7F1O - chains A and E of the 5 polymer chains in the assembly; structure by electron microscopy, 3.13 A resolution.

Chain A:
Name: Guanine nucleotide-binding protein G(s) subunit alpha isoforms short, Isoform Gnas-2 of Guanine nucleotide-binding protein G(s) subunit alpha isoforms short
Source organism: Homo sapiens
UniProtKB: P63092 (GNAS2_HUMAN); the construct has insertions or renumbered stretches relative to UniProt, so the offset changes along the chain: 6-64 = UniProt 6-64; 204-254 = UniProt 190-240; 265-394 = UniProt 251-380
Chain sequence (248 residues; each row starts with the number of its first residue; note: 141 numbers in that range are skipped by the numbering (no residue carries them; nothing is unmodelled there)):
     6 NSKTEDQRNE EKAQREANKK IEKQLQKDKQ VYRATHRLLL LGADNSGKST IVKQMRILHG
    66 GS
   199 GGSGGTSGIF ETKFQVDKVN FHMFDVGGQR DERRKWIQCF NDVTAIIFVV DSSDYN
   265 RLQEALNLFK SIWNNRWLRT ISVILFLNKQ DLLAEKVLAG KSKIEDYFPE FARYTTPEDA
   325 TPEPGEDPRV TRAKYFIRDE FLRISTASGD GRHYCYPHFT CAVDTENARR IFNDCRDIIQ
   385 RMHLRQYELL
Disordered / not traced: 6-11, 199-205
Construct notes: engineered mutation Asp49 (Gly in P63092), Asn50 (Glu in P63092), Asp249 (Ala235 in P63092), Asp252 (Ser238 in P63092), Ala372 (Ile358 in P63092), Ile375 (Val361 in P63092); linker (65-67, 199-203)
Metal / ion sites: Mg2+: Ser54 (together with GDP)
Ligand contacts: GDP (guanosine-5'-diphosphate): Asp49, Asn50, Ser51, Gly52, Lys53, Ser54, Thr55, Asn292, Lys293, Asp295, Leu296, Cys365, Ala366
From the paper describing this entry:
  - Mg2+ coordination: Asp223
  - conformationally variable residues (loop rearrangement, side-chain flip): Gln59, His64, Phe212, Phe219, Val367, Phe376
  - binding site for GDP: Lys293
  - mutagenesis - Q59L, V367A: increased catalytic activity
  - mutagenesis - Q59A, T369A: unchanged catalytic activity
  - mutagenesis - Q59L, V367A: increased catalytic activity with D(1A) dopamine receptor
  - mutagenesis - Q59A, T369A: unchanged catalytic activity with D(1A) dopamine receptor
  - mutagenesis - N23A/I26A/E27A/L30A: abolished binding to D(1A) dopamine receptor
  - mutagenesis - Y37F: unchanged binding to D(1A) dopamine receptor

Chain E:
Name: Nanobody 35
Source organism: synthetic construct
Notes: antibody fragment or engineered binder
Chain sequence (160 residues; numbered -21 to 138; the number before each row is that of its first residue; numbers below 1 keep their minus sign (Met-21 is residue -21)):
   -21 MKYLLPTAAA GLLLLAAQPA MAQVQLQESG GGLVQPGGSL RLSCAASGFT FSNYKMNWVR
    39 QAPGKGLEWV SDISQSGASI SYTGSVKGRF TISRDNAKNT LYLQMNSLKP EDTAVYYCAR
    99 CPAPFTRDCF DVTSTTYAYR GQGTQVTVSS HHHHHHEPEA
Disordered / not traced: -21 to 0, 129-138
Cystine bridges: Cys22-Cys96, Cys99-Cys107

How chain A and chain E interact:
Contacting residue pairs (21; chain A residue first):
  Arg228(A) - Thr114(E)  hydrogen bond
  Asp229(A) - Thr111(E)  hydrogen bond
  Asp229(A) - Ser112(E)  hydrogen bond (side chain-backbone)
  Asp229(A) - Thr113(E)  hydrogen bond (side chain-backbone)
  Glu230(A) - Thr111(E)
  Glu230(A) - Thr114(E)
  Arg231(A) - Phe108(E)
  Arg232(A) - Pro100(E)
  Arg232(A) - Phe108(E)
  Arg232(A) - Tyr115(E)
  Gln267(A) - Thr61(E)
  Asn271(A) - Trp47(E)
  Ser275(A) - Asp106(E)
  Ser275(A) - Cys107(E)  hydrogen bond (side chain-backbone)
  Ser275(A) - Phe108(E)
  Asn278(A) - Asp106(E)
  Asn279(A) - Asp106(E)
  Asn279(A) - Phe108(E)
  Arg280(A) - Asp106(E)
  Tyr311(A) - Gly62(E)
  Pro313(A) - Gly62(E)
Also at the interface, not in a pair above, chain A (15 interface residues in all): Asp310, Glu314
Also at the interface, not in a pair above, chain E (16 interface residues in all): Ser63, Lys65, Arg105, Tyr117

In short:
15 residues of chain A and 16 residues of chain E are in contact, with 5 hydrogen bonds. Polar pairs include
Arg228(A)-Thr114(E), Asp229(A)-Thr111(E) and Asp229(A)-Ser112(E). Ligands of chain A: GDP. The paper reports a
binding site for GDP at Lys293(A); Q59L and V367A of chain A increase catalytic activity; 6 substitutions were
tested in all.
Here chain A is Guanine nucleotide-binding protein G(s) subunit alpha isoforms short, Isoform Gnas-2 of
Guanine nucleotide-binding protein G(s) subunit alpha isoforms short (Homo sapiens) and chain E is Nanobody 35
(synthetic construct). Entry 7F1O (Cryo-EM structure of the GDP-bound dopamine receptor 1 and mini-Gs complex
with Nb35) was determined by electron microscopy (same publication as 7F0T, 7F1Z, 7F23 and 7F24).
